3CPO - chain A; structure by X-ray diffraction, 1.24 A resolution.

# Chain A
Name: Delta(5)-3-ketosteroid isomerase
From: Pseudomonas putida
Notes: EC 5.3.3.1
UniProtKB: P07445 (SDIS_PSEPU); numbering as in UniProt (aligned over 1-131)
Amino-acid sequence (131 residues; numbered 1 to 131; the number before each row is that of its first residue):
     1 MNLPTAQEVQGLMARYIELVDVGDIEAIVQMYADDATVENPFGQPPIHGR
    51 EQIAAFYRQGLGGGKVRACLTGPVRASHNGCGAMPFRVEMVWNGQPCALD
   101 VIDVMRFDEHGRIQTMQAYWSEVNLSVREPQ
Unresolved in the structure: 1-2, 62-64, 128-131
Construct notes: engineered mutation Asn40 (Asp in P07445)
Residues lining bound ligands: 2-fluorophenol (FP2): Tyr16, Val20, Asn40, Tyr57, Phe86, Val88, Val101, Asp103, Met116, Ala118, Trp120
Curated features (UniProtKB/Swiss-Prot):
  - active site: Tyr16 (Proton donor)
  - binding site (substrate): Asp103
  - mutagenesis: Tyr16 (Y16F: Reduces activity 2000-fold. Reduces activity 10000-fold; when associated with E-103; N-103 or L-103; Y16S: Reduces activity 20-fold), Tyr32 (Y32S: Reduces activity 4-fold), Tyr57 (Y57S: Reduces activity 100-fold), Trp92 (W92A: Slightly reduces activity. Reduces protein stability), Asp103 (D103A/L: Reduces activity 100-fold. Reduces activity 10000-fold; when associated with F-16; D103E: Slightly reduces activity. Reduces activity 10000-fold; when associated with F-16 ...), Leu125 (L125A: Slightly reduces activity and reduces protein stability; when associated with A-127), Val127 (V127A: Slightly reduces activity and reduces protein stability; when associated with A-125)
From the paper describing this entry:
  - binding site for 2-fluorophenol: Tyr16
  - catalytic residues: Tyr16, Asp103 (citing earlier work)

# In short
Bound to chain A: 2-fluorophenol. From UniProt: active-site residue Tyr16, substrate-binding residue Asp103
and 7 mutagenesis sites. The paper reports catalytic residues Tyr16 and Asp103; a binding site for
2-fluorophenol at Tyr16.
Chain A is Delta(5)-3-ketosteroid isomerase (Pseudomonas putida); the structure, Crystal structure of
ketosteroid isomerase D40N with bound 2-fluorophenol, was determined by X-ray diffraction together with 2INX
from the same study.
